3OUX - chains A and B; structure by X-ray diffraction, 2.40 A resolution.

Chain A:
Protein: Catenin beta-1
Source organism: Mus musculus
UniProt: Q02248 (CTNB1_MOUSE); residues 134-671 here = UniProt positions 134-671
Chain sequence (540 residues; numbered 132 to 671; the number before each row is that of its first residue):
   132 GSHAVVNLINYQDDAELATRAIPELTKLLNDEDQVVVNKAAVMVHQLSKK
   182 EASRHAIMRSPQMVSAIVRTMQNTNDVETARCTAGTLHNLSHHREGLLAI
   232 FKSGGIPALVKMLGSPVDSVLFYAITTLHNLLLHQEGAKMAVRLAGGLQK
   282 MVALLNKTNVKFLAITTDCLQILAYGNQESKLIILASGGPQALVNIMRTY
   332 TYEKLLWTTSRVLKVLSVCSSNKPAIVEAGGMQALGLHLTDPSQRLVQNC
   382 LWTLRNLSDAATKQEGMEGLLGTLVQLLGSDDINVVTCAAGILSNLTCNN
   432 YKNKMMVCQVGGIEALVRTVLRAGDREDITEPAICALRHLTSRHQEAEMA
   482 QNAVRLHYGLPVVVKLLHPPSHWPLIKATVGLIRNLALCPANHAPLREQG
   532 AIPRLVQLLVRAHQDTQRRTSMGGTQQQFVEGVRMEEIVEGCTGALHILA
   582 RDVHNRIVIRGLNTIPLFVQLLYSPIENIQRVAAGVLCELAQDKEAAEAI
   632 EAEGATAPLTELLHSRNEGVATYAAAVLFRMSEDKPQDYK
Unresolved in the structure: 132-150, 550-561, 666-671
Sequence notes: expression tag (132-133)
Swiss-Prot annotation at these positions:
  - region: Leu156 to Leu178 (Interaction with BCL9)
  - modified residue: Tyr142 (Phosphotyrosine), Ser191 (Phosphoserine), Ser246 (Phosphoserine), Tyr331 (Phosphotyrosine), Tyr333 (Phosphotyrosine), Ser552 (Phosphoserine), Thr556 (Phosphothreonine), Cys619 (S-nitrosocysteine)

Chain B:
Protein: Lymphoid enhancer-binding factor 1
Source organism: Mus musculus
UniProt: P27782 (LEF1_MOUSE); numbering as in UniProt (aligned over 1-63)
Chain sequence (67 residues; numbered -3 to 63; the number before each row is that of its first residue; numbers below 1 keep their minus sign (Gly-3 is residue -3)):
    -3 GAMGMPQLSGGGGGGDPELCATDEMIPFKDEGDPQKEKIFAEISHPEEEG
    47 DLADIKSSLVNESEIIP
Unresolved in the structure: -3 to 10, 42-44, 61-63
Sequence notes: expression tag (-3 to 0)
Swiss-Prot annotation at these positions:
  - cross-link: Lys25 (Glycyl lysine isopeptide (Lys-Gly) (interchain with G-Cter in SUMO))
What the authors report for this chain:
  - post-translational modification sites: Ser40
  - conformationally variable residues (order/disorder transition): Asp26 to His41, Glu45 to Asp47
  - contacts within the chain: Gln31-Lys34 (hydrogen bond)

Interface between chain A and chain B:
Inter-chain disulfides: Cys350(A)-Cys16(B)
Pairs across the interface - 79 pairs, chain A then chain B:
  His219(A) - Val56(B)
  Ser250(A) - Ser59(B)
  Phe253(A) - Leu55(B)  hydrophobic
  Phe253(A) - Glu58(B)
  Tyr254(A) - Ser59(B)
  Tyr254(A) - Glu60(B)  hydrogen bond
  Thr257(A) - Lys52(B)
  His260(A) - Glu45(B)
  His260(A) - Lys52(B)  hydrogen bond
  Asn261(A) - Lys52(B)  hydrogen bond
  Leu264(A) - Lys52(B)
  Asn290(A) - Leu55(B)
  Asn290(A) - Glu58(B)  hydrogen bond
  Lys292(A) - Ile51(B)
  Lys292(A) - Ser54(B)
  Lys292(A) - Leu55(B)
  Lys292(A) - Glu58(B)  salt bridge
  Phe293(A) - Leu55(B)  hydrophobic
  Ala295(A) - Ile51(B)  hydrophobic
  Ile296(A) - Leu48(B)  hydrophobic
  Ile296(A) - Lys52(B)
  Asp299(A) - Leu48(B)
  Lys335(A) - Asp47(B)  hydrogen bond (side chain-backbone)
  Lys335(A) - Ile51(B)
  Trp338(A) - Asp47(B)
  Thr339(A) - Leu48(B)
  Gln375(A) - Ile35(B)
  Gln375(A) - Ile39(B)
  Arg376(A) - Asp47(B)  salt bridge
  Gln379(A) - Lys34(B)
  Gln379(A) - Ile35(B)  hydrogen bond (side chain-backbone)
  Trp383(A) - Lys32(B)
  Trp383(A) - Glu33(B)  hydrogen bond (side chain-backbone)
  Trp383(A) - Lys34(B)
  Trp383(A) - Ile35(B)
  Arg386(A) - Phe24(B)
  Arg386(A) - Lys25(B)  hydrogen bond (side chain-backbone)
  Arg386(A) - Glu33(B)  salt bridge
  Asn387(A) - Phe24(B)
  Asn387(A) - Lys25(B)
  Asn387(A) - Asp26(B)
  Ser389(A) - Met21(B)
  Asp390(A) - Met21(B)
  Asp390(A) - Pro23(B)
  Thr393(A) - Met21(B)
  Asp413(A) - Ile35(B)
  Asp413(A) - Phe36(B)  hydrogen bond (side chain-backbone)
  Asp413(A) - Ala37(B)  hydrogen bond (side chain-backbone)
  Ile414(A) - Phe36(B)  hydrophobic
  Asn415(A) - Gln31(B)  hydrogen bond (side chain-backbone)
  Asn415(A) - Lys32(B)
  Asn415(A) - Lys34(B)  hydrogen bond (side chain-backbone)
  Asn415(A) - Phe36(B)
  Val416(A) - Ile35(B)  hydrophobic
  Gly422(A) - Phe24(B)
  Ser425(A) - Ile22(B)
  Asn426(A) - Met21(B)
  Asn426(A) - Ile22(B)  hydrogen bond (side chain-backbone)
  Asn426(A) - Phe24(B)
  Thr428(A) - Asp19(B)
  Cys429(A) - Asp19(B)
  Cys429(A) - Glu20(B)
  Cys429(A) - Met21(B)  hydrogen bond
  Asn430(A) - Thr18(B)
  Asn430(A) - Asp19(B)  hydrogen bond (side chain-backbone)
  Lys435(A) - Asp19(B)  salt bridge
  His470(A) - Asp19(B)
  Ser473(A) - Asp12(B)
  Arg474(A) - Glu14(B)
  Arg474(A) - Leu15(B)
  Arg474(A) - Ala17(B)  hydrogen bond (side chain-backbone)
  Arg474(A) - Asp19(B)  salt bridge
  Lys508(A) - Glu20(B)  salt bridge
  Arg515(A) - Asp12(B)  salt bridge
  Arg515(A) - Glu14(B)
  Arg582(A) - Gly11(B)  hydrogen bond (side chain-backbone)
  Arg582(A) - Pro13(B)
  Arg612(A) - Glu14(B)  salt bridge
  Tyr654(A) - Pro13(B)
Interface residues without a listed pair, chain A (48 interface residues in all): Lys180, Val349, Leu519
Interface residues without a listed pair, chain B (36 interface residues in all): Cys16, Asp50
The authors on this interface:
  - residue pairs: Arg376(A)-Asp47(B) (salt bridge), Trp383(A)-Glu33(B) (backbone contact), Arg386(A)-Glu33(B), Arg386(A)-Phe24(B), Asp390(A)-Met21(B), Gly422(A)-Phe24(B), Asn426(A)-Met21(B), Cys429(A)-Asp19(B) (hydrophobic contact), Cys429(A)-Met21(B), Asn430(A)-Asp19(B) (backbone contact), Lys435(A)-Asp19(B) (salt bridge), His470(A)-Asp19(B) (hydrophobic contact), Arg474(A)-Asp19(B) (salt bridge), Arg515(A)-Asp12(B) (salt bridge), Arg582(A)-Gly11(B) (hydrogen bond), Ile22(B)-Asn426(A), Lys34(B)-Trp383(A) (backbone contact)
  - interface residues, chain A: Asn426(A)
  - interface residues, chain B: Gln31(B), Ala37(B), Leu48(B), Ile51(B), Lys52(B), Leu55(B), Val56(B)

Overview:
The interface between chain A and chain B involves 48 residues on one side and 36 on the other, with 1
disulfide bond, 17 hydrogen bonds and 8 salt bridges. Polar contacts include Lys292(A)-Glu58(B),
Arg376(A)-Asp47(B) and Arg386(A)-Glu33(B). The paper describes salt bridges between Arg376(A) and Asp47(B),
Lys435(A) and Asp19(B) and Arg474(A) and Asp19(B) among others; backbone contacts between Trp383(A) and
Glu33(B), Asn430(A) and Asp19(B) and Lys34(B) and Trp383(A); contacts between Arg386(A) and Glu33(B),
Arg386(A) and Phe24(B) and Asp390(A) and Met21(B) among others. From the paper: interface residues Asn426(A)
and Gln31(B) among others; a modification site at Ser40(B).
Chain A is Catenin beta-1 and chain B is Lymphoid enhancer-binding factor 1, both from Mus musculus; the
structure, Structure of beta-catenin with phosphorylated Lef-1, was determined by X-ray diffraction together
with 3OUW from the same study.
